PDB entry 9ATM | X-ray diffraction, 1.90 A resolution | chains H and R of the 5 polymer chains in the assembly

== Chain H ==
Molecule: VIR-7229 Fab heavy chain
Organism: Homo sapiens
Notes: antibody fragment or engineered binder
Sequence (226 residues; row label = number of the first residue in the row):
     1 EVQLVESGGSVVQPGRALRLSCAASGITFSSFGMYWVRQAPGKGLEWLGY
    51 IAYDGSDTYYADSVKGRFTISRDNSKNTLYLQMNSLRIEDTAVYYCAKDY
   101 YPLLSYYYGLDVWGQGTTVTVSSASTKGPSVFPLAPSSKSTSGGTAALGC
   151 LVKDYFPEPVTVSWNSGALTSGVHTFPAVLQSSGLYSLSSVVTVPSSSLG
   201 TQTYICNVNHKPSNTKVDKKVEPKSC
Not modelled in the structure: 141
Cystine bridges: C22-C96, C150-C206
What the authors report for this chain:
  - contacts within the chain: Y50-Y106 (pi stacking)
  - conformationally variable residues (side-chain flip): Y106

== Chain R ==
Molecule: SARS-CoV-2 EG.5 RBD
Organism: Severe acute respiratory syndrome coronavirus 2
Notes: fragment: rbd
Sequence (239 residues; numbered 309 to 547; the number before each row is that of its first residue):
   309 MEWSWVFLFFLSVTTGVHSRFPNITNLCPFHEVFNATTFASVYAWNRKRI
   359 SNCVADYSVIYNFAPFFAFKCYGVSPTKLNDLCFTNVYADSFVIRGNEVS
   409 QIAPGQTGNIADYNYKLPDDFTGCVIAWNSNKLDSKPSGNYNYLYRLLRK
   459 SKLKPFERDISTEIYQAGNKPCNGVAGPNCYSPLQSYGFRPTYGVGHQPY
   509 RVVVLSFELLHAPATVCGPKKSTGSLVPRGSHHHHHHHH
Not modelled in the structure: 309-332, 530-547
Cystine bridges: C336-C361, C379-C432, C391-C525, C480-C488
Glycans and other covalent adducts: N-acetylglucosamine (NAG) linked to N343
What the authors report for this chain:
  - mutagenesis - D420N (2-7-fold), Y421W: decreased binding to VIR-7229
  - mutagenesis - L455W: increased binding to ACE2

== Chain H / chain R interface ==
Contacting residue pairs (30):
  I27(H) with G476(R); N477(R)
  T28(H) with A475(R); N487(R)
  S31(H) with Y473(R), hydrogen bond
  F32(H) with Y489(R)
  Y53(H) with K458(R), hydrogen bond (side chain-backbone)
  Y100(H) with Y489(R)
  Y101(H) with L455(R); L456(R), hydrophobic; Q493(R)
  P102(H) with L456(R); Y473(R), hydrophobic; Y489(R)
  L103(H) with L456(R), hydrophobic; R457(R); K458(R); Y473(R)
  L104(H) with Y421(R), hydrogen bond (backbone-side chain); L456(R); R457(R), hydrogen bond (backbone-backbone); K458(R); S459(R); K460(R)
  S105(H) with Y421(R), hydrogen bond (backbone-side chain)
  Y107(H) with G416(R), hydrogen bond (side chain-backbone); N417(R); D420(R), hydrogen bond; Y421(R)
  Y108(H) with L455(R), hydrogen bond (side chain-backbone)
Interface residues without a listed pair, chain H (16 interface residues in all): D54, K98, Y106
Interface residues without a listed pair, chain R (18 interface residues in all): T415
From the paper, about this interface:
  - specific contacts: K460(R)-D57(H)
  - epitope / paratope residues, chain R: K460(R)
  - epitope / paratope residues, chain R: L456(R) (from molecular simulation)

== Summary ==
The interface between chain H and chain R involves 16 residues on one side and 18 on the other, with 8
hydrogen bonds. Polar contacts include S31(H)-Y473(R), Y53(H)-K458(R) and L104(H)-Y421(R). The authors report
a contact between K460(R) and D57(H). The paper reports that D420N and Y421W of chain R reduce binding to
VIR-7229; epitope/paratope residues K460(R) and L456(R).
Chain H is VIR-7229 Fab heavy chain (Homo sapiens) and chain R is SARS-CoV-2 EG.5 RBD (Severe acute
respiratory syndrome coronavirus 2); the structure, SARS-CoV-2 EG.5 RBD bound to the VIR-7229 and the S2H97
Fab fragments, was determined by X-ray diffraction together with 8S6M, 9ASD and 9AU2 from the same study.
